Entry 8VAL (electron microscopy, 3.70 A resolution); this record covers chains E and G of the 9 polymer chains in the assembly.

[Chain E]
Molecule: DNA polymerase III subunit delta'
Organism: Escherichia coli
UniProt: P28631 (HOLB_ECOLI); residue numbers follow UniProt; this construct covers 1-334
Sequence (337 residues; numbered -2 to 334; the number before each row is that of its first residue; numbers below 1 keep their minus sign (Gly-2 is residue -2)):
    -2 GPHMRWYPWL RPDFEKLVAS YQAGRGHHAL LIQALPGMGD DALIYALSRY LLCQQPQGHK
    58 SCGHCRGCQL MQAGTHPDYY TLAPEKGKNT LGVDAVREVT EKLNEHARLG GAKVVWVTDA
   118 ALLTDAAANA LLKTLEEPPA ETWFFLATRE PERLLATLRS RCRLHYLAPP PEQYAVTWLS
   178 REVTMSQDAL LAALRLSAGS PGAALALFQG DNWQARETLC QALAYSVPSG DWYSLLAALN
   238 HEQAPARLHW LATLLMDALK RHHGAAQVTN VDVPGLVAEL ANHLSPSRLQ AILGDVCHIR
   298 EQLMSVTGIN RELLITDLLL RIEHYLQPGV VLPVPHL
Construct notes: expression tag (-2 to 0)
Ion coordination: Zn2+: Cys50, Cys59, Cys62, Cys65
What the authors report for this chain:
  - conformationally variable residues (side-chain flip): Lys130
  - mutagenesis - K130A: decreased catalytic activity

[Chain G]
Molecule: Beta sliding clamp
Organism: Escherichia coli
UniProt: P0A988 (DPO3B_ECOLI); numbering as in UniProt (aligned over 1-366)
Sequence (369 residues; numbered -2 to 366; the number before each row is that of its first residue; numbers below 1 keep their minus sign (Gly-2 is residue -2)):
    -2 GPHMKFTVER EHLLKPLQQV SGPLGGRPTL PILGNLLLQV ADGTLSLTGT DLEMEMVARV
    58 ALVQPHEPGA TTVPARKFFD ICRGLPEGAE IAVQLEGERM LVRSGRSRFS LSTLPAADFP
   118 NLDDWQSEVE FTLPQATMKR LIEATQFSMA HQDVRYYLNG MLFETEGEEL RTVATDGHRL
   178 AVCSMPIGQS LPSHSVIVPR KGVIELMRML DGGDNPLRVQ IGSNNIRAHV GDFIFTSKLV
   238 DGRFPDYRRV LPKNPDKHLE AGCDLLKQAF ARAAILSNEK FRGVRLYVSE NQLKITANNP
   298 EQEEAEEILD VTYSGAEMEI GFNVSYVLDV LNALKCENVR MMLTDSVSSV QIEDAASQSA
   358 AYVVMPMRL
Construct notes: expression tag (-2 to 0)
Swiss-Prot annotation at these positions:
  - binding site (DNA): Arg24, Arg73, Gln149, Tyr153, Tyr154
  - mutagenesis: Arg24 (R24A: Mild defect in DNA replication, impaired loading of clamp on DNA, polymerase speed is wild-type. More severe replication defect and very poor clamp loading; when associated with A-149), Gly66 (G66E: In dnaN159; a temperature- and UV-sensitive mutation, displays altered DNA polymerase usage, chronically induced SOS response; when associated with A-174), Ala133 (A133T: Reduction of synthesis of beta*, probably due to mutation of its promoter), Met135 (M135L: 3-fold reduction of synthesis of beta*, probably due to loss of its start codon), Met146 (M146L: No effect on synthesis of beta*), Gln149 (Q149A: Mild defect in DNA replication, impaired loading of clamp on DNA, polymerase speed is wild-type. More severe replication defect and very poor clamp loading; when associated with A-24), Tyr153 to Tyr154 (Very poor loading of clamp on DNA, polymerase speed is wild-type), Gly174 (G174A: In dnaN159; a temperature- and UV-sensitive mutation, displays altered DNA polymerase usage, chronically induced SOS response; when associated with A-66), Gln265 to Leu366 (In dnaN806; temperature sensitive), Ile272 to Leu273 (Monomeric in solution, binds very tightly to subunit delta (holA). The monomer binds tightly to linear and circular DNA. Cannot bind both Pol III and IV simultaneously)

[How chain E and chain G interact]
Residue-residue contacts - 33 pairs, chain E then chain G:
  Arg63(E) - Phe116(G)  hydrogen bond (side chain-backbone)
  Arg63(E) - Pro117(G)
  Arg63(E) - Asn118(G)  hydrogen bond (side chain-backbone)
  Leu67(E) - Ala114(G)
  Leu67(E) - Asp115(G)
  Leu67(E) - Phe116(G)
  Leu67(E) - Pro117(G)  hydrophobic
  Ala70(E) - Asp115(G)
  Thr72(E) - Leu27(G)
  Thr72(E) - Ile29(G)
  Thr72(E) - Leu49(G)
  Thr72(E) - Asp115(G)
  Pro74(E) - Leu49(G)
  Lys99(E) - Glu50(G)  salt bridge
  Asn101(E) - Tyr153(G)
  Asn101(E) - Asp238(G)  hydrogen bond (backbone-backbone)
  Glu102(E) - Glu50(G)
  Glu102(E) - Lys235(G)  salt bridge
  Glu102(E) - Leu236(G)
  His103(E) - Ser220(G)  hydrogen bond (side chain-backbone)
  His103(E) - Asn221(G)
  His103(E) - Lys235(G)  hydrogen bond (backbone-side chain)
  His103(E) - Leu236(G)  hydrogen bond (backbone-backbone)
  His103(E) - Asp238(G)  salt bridge
  Ala104(E) - Asn221(G)
  Arg105(E) - Thr47(G)
  Arg105(E) - Leu49(G)
  Arg105(E) - Glu52(G)  salt bridge
  Arg105(E) - Pro117(G)
  Arg105(E) - Leu119(G)
  Arg105(E) - Lys235(G)
  Gly107(E) - Asn221(G)
  Pro136(E) - Asp238(G)
Interface residues without a listed pair, chain E (17 interface residues in all): Gln66, Tyr77, Leu106, Ala137
Interface residues without a listed pair, chain G (21 interface residues in all): Ala113, Asn222, Val237

[In short]
The interface between chain E and chain G involves 17 residues on one side and 21 on the other; the contacts
include 6 hydrogen bonds and 4 salt bridges. Among the polar pairs are Lys99(E)-Glu50(G), Glu102(E)-Lys235(G)
and His103(E)-Asp238(G). The paper reports that K130A of chain E reduces catalytic activity; conformational
variability at Lys130(E).
Chain E is DNA polymerase III subunit delta' and chain G is Beta sliding clamp, both from Escherichia coli;
the structure, Structure of the E. coli clamp loader bound to the beta clamp in a Open-DNAp/t conformation,
was determined by electron microscopy, deposited together with 8VAM, 8VAN, 8VAP, 8VAQ, 8VAR, 8VAS and 8VAT.
